7AER - chains B and C of the 4 polymer chains in the assembly; structure by X-ray diffraction, 3.00 A resolution.

[Chain B (and C)]
Protein: Toxin-antitoxin system toxin HepN family
Source organism: Shewanella oneidensis (strain MR-1)
Notes: chain C of this document is another copy of the same molecule, construct and numbering; everything in this record applies to it too
UniProt: Q8ECH6 (Q8ECH6_SHEON); numbering as in UniProt (aligned over 1-133)
Chain sequence (139 residues; numbered 1 to 139; the number before each row is that of its first residue):
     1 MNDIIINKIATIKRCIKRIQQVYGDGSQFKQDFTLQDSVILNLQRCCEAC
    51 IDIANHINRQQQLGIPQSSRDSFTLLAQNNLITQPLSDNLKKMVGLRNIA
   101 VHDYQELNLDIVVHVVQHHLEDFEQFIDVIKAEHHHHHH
Not modelled in the structure: 134-139 (chain C: 1, 134-139)
Glycans and other covalent adducts: adenosine monophosphate (AMP) linked to Tyr-104
Modified / non-standard residues: Mse-1 (selenomethionine; parent Met); Mse-93 (selenomethionine; parent Met)
Differences from the reference sequence: expression tag (134-139)
Ligand contacts: adenosine monophosphate (AMP): Arg-70, Lys-92, Gly-95, Leu-96, Asn-98, Ile-99, Gln-105, Glu-106, Leu-107, Asn-108, Asp-110, Ile-111, His-114, His-119
Swiss-Prot annotation at these positions:
  - motif: Arg-97 to Tyr-104 (RX(4)HXY motif)
  - active site: Arg-97, His-102
  - modified residue: Tyr-104 (O-tri-AMP-tyrosine)
  - mutagenesis: Cys-15 (C15R: Loss of toxicity), His-56 (H56P: Loss of toxicity), Arg-70 (R70H: Loss of toxicity), Val-94 (V94G: Loss of toxicity), Arg-97 (R97G: Loss of toxicity), Asn-98 (N98T: Loss of toxicity; when associated with C-104), His-102 (H102A: Loss of toxicity), Tyr-104 (Y104A: No loss of toxicity. No longer AMPylated by MntA), Leu-107 (L107H: Loss of toxicity), His-118 (H118P: Loss of toxicity)

[How chain B and chain C interact]
Residue-residue contacts (33; chain B residue first):
  Lys-8(B) / Asp-103(C)
  Arg-18(B) / Phe-33(C)
  Arg-18(B) / Thr-34(C)  hydrogen bond
  Arg-18(B) / Asp-37(C)  salt bridge
  Val-22(B) / Thr-34(C)
  Phe-33(B) / Arg-18(C)
  Thr-34(B) / Arg-18(C)  hydrogen bond
  Thr-34(B) / Val-22(C)
  Thr-34(B) / Ser-38(C)
  Asp-37(B) / Arg-18(C)  salt bridge
  Asp-37(B) / Ser-38(C)  hydrogen bond
  Asp-37(B) / Leu-41(C)
  Asp-37(B) / Asn-42(C)
  Asp-37(B) / Arg-45(C)  salt bridge
  Ser-38(B) / Thr-34(C)
  Ser-38(B) / Asp-37(C)  hydrogen bond
  Ile-40(B) / Leu-41(C)  hydrophobic
  Ile-40(B) / Arg-45(C)
  Leu-41(B) / Asp-37(C)
  Asn-42(B) / Asp-37(C)  hydrogen bond
  Gln-44(B) / Gln-44(C)  hydrogen bond
  Gln-44(B) / Val-101(C)
  Arg-45(B) / Asp-37(C)  salt bridge
  Glu-48(B) / Val-101(C)
  Glu-48(B) / His-102(C)
  Arg-97(B) / Val-101(C)
  Ala-100(B) / Arg-45(C)  hydrogen bond (backbone-side chain)
  Val-101(B) / Gln-44(C)
  Val-101(B) / Arg-45(C)
  Val-101(B) / Glu-48(C)
  His-102(B) / Glu-48(C)  salt bridge
  Asp-103(B) / Lys-8(C)  salt bridge
  Asp-103(B) / Thr-11(C)
Interface residues without a listed pair, chain B (20 interface residues in all): Thr-11, Leu-35
Interface residues without a listed pair, chain C (20 interface residues in all): Arg-14, Leu-35, Ile-40, Asp-52

[Summary]
The chain B/chain C interface involves 20 residues from each chain, with 7 hydrogen bonds and 6 salt bridges.
Polar contacts include Arg-18(B)/Asp-37(C), Asp-37(B)/Arg-45(C) and His-102(B)/Glu-48(C). Adenosine
monophosphate is covalently linked to Tyr-104(B).
Chain B and chain C are both Toxin-antitoxin system toxin HepN family (Shewanella oneidensis (strain MR-1));
the structure, Rebuilt and re-refined PDB entry 5yep: tri-AMPylated Shewanella oneidensis HEPN toxin in
complex with MNT antitoxin, was determined by X-ray diffraction, deposited together with 7AE2, 7AE6 and 7AE9.
